Entry 2H0T (X-ray diffraction, 1.60 A resolution); this record covers chain A.

== Chain A ==
Name: Broad-spectrum beta-lactamase SHV-1
From: Klebsiella pneumoniae
Notes: EC 3.5.2.6; fragment: SHV-1 b-lactamase
UniProt: Q5PSW7 (Q5PSW7_KLEPN); residues 26-290 here correspond to UniProt positions 22-286 (UniProt number = residue number - 4)
Sequence (265 residues; numbered 26 to 292; 2 numbers in that range are skipped by the numbering (no residue carries them; nothing is unmodelled there); the number before each row is that of its first residue):
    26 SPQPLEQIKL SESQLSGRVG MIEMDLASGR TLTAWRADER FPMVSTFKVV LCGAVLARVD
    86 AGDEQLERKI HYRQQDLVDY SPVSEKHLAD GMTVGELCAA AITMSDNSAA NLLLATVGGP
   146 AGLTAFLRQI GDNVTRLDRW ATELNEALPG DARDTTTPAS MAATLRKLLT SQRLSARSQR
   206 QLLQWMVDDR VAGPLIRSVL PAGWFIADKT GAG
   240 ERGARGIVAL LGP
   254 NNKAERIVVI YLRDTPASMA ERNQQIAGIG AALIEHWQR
Differences from the reference sequence: engineered mutation Val69 (Met65 in Q5PSW7), Ala166 (Glu162 in Q5PSW7)
Disulfide bonds: Cys77-Cys123
Residues lining bound ligands:
  - cyclohexyl-hexyl-beta-D-maltoside (MA4), molecule 1: Ser26, Ile221, Val224, Leu225, Pro226, Ile231, Ile246, Ala248, Leu250, Val261, Ile263, Ile279, Ala280, Gly283, Ala284, Ile287, Glu288
  - cyclohexyl-hexyl-beta-D-maltoside (MA4), molecule 2: Ala217, Leu220, Ile221, Val224, Thr235, Arg244, Ile246, Asn276, Ile279, Ala280
  - TEM (N-(2-hydroxy-4-oxo-butyl)-N-(3-oxo-transpropenyl)amine): Val69, Ser70, Lys73, Ser130, Asn132, Asn170, Gly236, Ala237, Gly238, Glu240
What the authors report for this chain:
  - binding site for TEM: Ser70, Ala237
  - catalytic residues: Ala237
  - conformationally variable residues: Lys73, Ser130, Thr235 to Glu240, Ala243 to Ile246

== Overview ==
Chain A binds compound TEM and cyclohexyl-hexyl-beta-D-maltoside. The paper reports the catalytic residue
Ala237; a binding site for TEM at Ser70 and Ala237.
Chain A is Broad-spectrum beta-lactamase SHV-1 (Klebsiella pneumoniae); the structure, Crystal structure of
the M69V E166A double mutant of SHV-1 b-lactamase complexed to clavulanic acid, was determined by X-ray
diffraction (same publication as 2H0Y and 2H10).
